9H9Q - chains E and F of the 12 polymer chains in the assembly; structure by electron microscopy, 3.60 A resolution.

== Chain E (and F) ==
Molecule: Mto2p-binding domain-containing protein
Organism: Candida albicans
Notes: chain F of this document is another copy of the same molecule, construct and numbering; everything in this record applies to it too
UniProtKB: Q5AGV5 (Q5AGV5_CANAL); residues 1-599 here = UniProt positions 1-599
Sequence (615 residues; row label = number of the first residue in the row):
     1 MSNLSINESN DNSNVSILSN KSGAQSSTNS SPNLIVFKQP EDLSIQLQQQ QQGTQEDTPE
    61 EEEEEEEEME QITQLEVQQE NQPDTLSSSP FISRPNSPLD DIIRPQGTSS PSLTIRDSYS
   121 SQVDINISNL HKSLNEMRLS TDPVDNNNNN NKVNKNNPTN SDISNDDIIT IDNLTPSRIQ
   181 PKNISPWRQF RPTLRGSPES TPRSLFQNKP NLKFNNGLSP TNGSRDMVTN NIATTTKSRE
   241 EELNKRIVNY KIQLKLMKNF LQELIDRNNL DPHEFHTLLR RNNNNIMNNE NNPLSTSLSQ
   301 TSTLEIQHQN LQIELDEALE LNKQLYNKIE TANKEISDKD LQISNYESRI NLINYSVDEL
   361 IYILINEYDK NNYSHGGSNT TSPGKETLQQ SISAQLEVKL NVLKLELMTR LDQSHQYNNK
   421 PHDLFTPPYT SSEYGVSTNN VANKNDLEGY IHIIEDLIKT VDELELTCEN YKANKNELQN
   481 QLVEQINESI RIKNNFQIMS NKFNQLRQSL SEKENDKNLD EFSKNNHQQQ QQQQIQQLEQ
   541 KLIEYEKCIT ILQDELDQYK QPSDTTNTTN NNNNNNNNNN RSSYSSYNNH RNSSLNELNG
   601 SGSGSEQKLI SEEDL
Unresolved in the structure: 1-230, 268-615 (chain F: 1-238, 270-615)
Construct notes: expression tag (600-615)
From the paper describing this entry:
  - self-association interface (contacts with another copy of this molecule): Leu-243, Ile-247, Leu-254
  - mutagenesis - E317R/L319A/L321R/Y326A, E455A/D456A/I458A/D462A: decreased binding to FLAG-Stu2882-924

== How chain E and chain F interact ==
Contacting residue pairs (18):
  Glu-240(E) / Arg-239(F)  salt bridge
  Glu-240(E) / Glu-240(F)
  Leu-243(E) / Leu-243(F)  hydrophobic
  Leu-243(E) / Asn-244(F)
  Leu-243(E) / Ile-247(F)
  Arg-246(E) / Ile-247(F)
  Ile-247(E) / Leu-243(F)  hydrophobic
  Ile-247(E) / Ile-247(F)  hydrophobic
  Tyr-250(E) / Lys-251(F)  hydrogen bond
  Tyr-250(E) / Leu-254(F)  hydrophobic
  Lys-251(E) / Tyr-250(F)  hydrogen bond
  Leu-254(E) / Tyr-250(F)  hydrophobic
  Leu-254(E) / Gln-253(F)
  Leu-254(E) / Leu-254(F)  hydrophobic
  Leu-254(E) / Met-257(F)
  Met-257(E) / Met-257(F)  hydrophobic
  Lys-258(E) / Met-257(F)
  Leu-261(E) / Met-257(F)  hydrophobic
Other interface residues (no listed pair), chain E (15 interface residues in all): Asn-244, Gln-253, Phe-260, Leu-264, Ile-265
Other interface residues (no listed pair), chain F (15 interface residues in all): Lys-258, Phe-260, Leu-261, Leu-264, Ile-265

== Overview ==
Chain E and chain F each contribute 15 residues to their interface, with 2 hydrogen bonds and 1 salt bridge.
Among the polar pairs are Glu-240(E)/Arg-239(F) and Tyr-250(E)/Lys-251(F). The paper reports that
E317R/L319A/L321R/Y326A and E455A/D456A/I458A/D462A of chain E reduce binding to FLAG-Stu2882-924; a
self-association interface involving Leu-243(E), Ile-247(E) and Leu-254(E).
Chain E and chain F are both Mto2p-binding domain-containing protein (Candida albicans); the structure,
Candida albicans gamma-tubulin small complex within ring-like higher oligomer in complex with Spc72 CM1, was
determined by electron microscopy (same publication as 9H9P and 9H9R).
